Entry 6FQ4 (X-ray diffraction, 2.89 A resolution); this record covers chains A and B.

== Chain A ==
Name: Vinculin
Source organism: Gallus gallus
UniProtKB: P12003 (VINC_CHICK); residue numbers follow UniProt; this construct covers 1-259
Chain sequence (280 residues; numbered -20 to 259; the number before each row is that of its first residue; numbers below 1 keep their minus sign (Met-20 is residue -20)):
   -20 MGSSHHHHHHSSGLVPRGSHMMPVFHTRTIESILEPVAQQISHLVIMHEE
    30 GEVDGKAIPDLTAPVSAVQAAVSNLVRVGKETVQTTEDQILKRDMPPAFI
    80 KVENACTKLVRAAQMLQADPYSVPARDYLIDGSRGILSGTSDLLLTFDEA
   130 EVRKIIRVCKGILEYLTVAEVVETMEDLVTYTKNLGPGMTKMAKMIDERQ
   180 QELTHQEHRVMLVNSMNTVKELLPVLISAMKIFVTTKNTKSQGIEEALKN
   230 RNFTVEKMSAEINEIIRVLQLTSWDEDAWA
Unresolved in the structure: -20 to 0, 253-259
Construct notes: initiating methionine (-20); expression tag (-19 to 0)

== Chain B ==
Name: TarP-VBS1
Chain sequence (20 residues; row label = number of the first residue in the row):
   850 LLEAARNTTTMLSKTLSKVC
Unresolved in the structure: 850, 867-869

== Chain A / chain B interface ==
Contacting residue pairs (24):
  Ser11(A) - Arg855(B)  hydrogen bond
  Ile12(A) - Ala854(B)
  Ile12(A) - Arg855(B)
  Ile12(A) - Thr858(B)  hydrogen bond (backbone-side chain)
  Leu13(A) - Thr858(B)
  Val16(A) - Thr858(B)
  Val16(A) - Leu861(B)  hydrophobic
  Gln19(A) - Ser862(B)  hydrogen bond (side chain-backbone)
  Gln19(A) - Leu865(B)
  Pro43(A) - Thr864(B)  hydrogen bond (backbone-side chain)
  Ala46(A) - Met860(B)  hydrophobic
  Val47(A) - Met860(B)
  Val47(A) - Leu861(B)
  Ala50(A) - Asn856(B)
  Ala50(A) - Thr857(B)  hydrogen bond (backbone-side chain)
  Val51(A) - Thr857(B)
  Asn53(A) - Ala853(B)
  Leu54(A) - Ala853(B)
  Leu54(A) - Ala854(B)
  Ser112(A) - Leu861(B)
  Ile115(A) - Thr857(B)
  Ile115(A) - Leu861(B)  hydrophobic
  Thr119(A) - Ala854(B)
  Leu123(A) - Ala854(B)  hydrophobic
Also at the interface, not in a pair above, chain A (23 interface residues in all): Thr8, Leu23, Leu40, Val44, Val57, Leu88, Phe126
Also at the interface, not in a pair above, chain B (13 interface residues in all): Leu851, Glu852
Interface features reported in the paper:
  - specific contacts: Ser11(A)-Arg855(B) (hydrogen bond)

== Summary ==
23 residues of chain A face 13 of chain B across their interface, with 5 hydrogen bonds. Polar contacts
include Ser11(A)-Arg855(B), Ile12(A)-Thr858(B) and Gln19(A)-Ser862(B). The paper describes a hydrogen bond
between Ser11(A) and Arg855(B).
Here chain A is Vinculin (Gallus gallus) and chain B is TarP-VBS1. Entry 6FQ4 (Structure of Chlamydial
virulence factor TarP and vinculin head domain) was determined by X-ray diffraction.
